PDB entry 4BYI | X-ray diffraction, 2.60 A resolution | chain A

[Chain A]
Molecule: Aurora kinase A
From: Homo sapiens
Notes: EC 2.7.11.1
UniProtKB: O14965 (AURKA_HUMAN); residues 122-403 here = UniProt positions 122-403
Chain sequence (285 residues; numbered 119 to 403; the number before each row is that of its first residue):
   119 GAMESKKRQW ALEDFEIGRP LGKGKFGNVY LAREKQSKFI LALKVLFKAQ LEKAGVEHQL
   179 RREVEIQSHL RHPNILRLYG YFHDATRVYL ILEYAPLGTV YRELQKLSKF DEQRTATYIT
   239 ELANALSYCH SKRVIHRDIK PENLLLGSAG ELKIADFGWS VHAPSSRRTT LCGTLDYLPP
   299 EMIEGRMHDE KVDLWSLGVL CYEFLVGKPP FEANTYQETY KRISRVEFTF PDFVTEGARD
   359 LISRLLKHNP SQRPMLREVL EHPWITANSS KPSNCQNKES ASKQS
Not modelled in the structure: 119-125, 282-290, 389-403
Differences from the reference sequence: expression tag (119-121)
Swiss-Prot annotation at these positions:
  - region: His280 to Leu293 (Activation segment)
  - active site: Asp256 (Proton acceptor)
  - binding site (ATP): Lys143, Lys162, Glu211 to Ala213, Glu260, Asn261, Asp274
  - modified residue: Thr287 (Phosphothreonine), Thr288 (Phosphothreonine), Ser342 (Phosphoserine)
  - cross-link: Lys258 (Glycyl lysine isopeptide (Lys-Gly) (interchain with G-Cter in SUMO2))
Ligand contacts: FH3 ((S)-N-((1-(6-chloro-2-(1,3-dimethyl-1H-pyrazol-4-yl)-3H-imidazo[4,5-b]pyridin-7-yl)pyrrolidin-3-yl)methyl)acetamide): Arg137, Leu139, Gly140, Val147, Ala160, Leu194, Leu210, Glu211, Tyr212, Ala213, Pro214, Leu215, Gly216, Thr217, Arg220, Glu260, Leu263
What the authors report for this chain:
  - binding site for FH3: Ala213
  - mutagenesis - T217E (33-fold): decreased binding to 28c
  - mutagenesis - T217E (64-fold): decreased binding to 40f
  - mutagenesis - L215R, R220K: unchanged binding to 28c
  - mutagenesis - L215R, R220K: unchanged binding to 40f
  - specificity-determining residues: Thr217
  - post-translational modification sites: Thr288

[Overview]
Chain A binds compound FH3. UniProt lists active-site residue Asp256 and 8 ATP-binding residues. The paper
reports a binding site for FH3 at Ala213; T217E reduces binding to 28c; 3 substitutions were tested in all.
Chain A is Aurora kinase A (Homo sapiens); the structure, Aurora A kinase bound to a highly selective
imidazopyridine inhibitor, was determined by X-ray diffraction, deposited together with 4BYJ.
